PDB entry 8QPK | electron microscopy, 4.20 A resolution (low resolution: residue-level contacts below are approximate; hydrogen-bond / salt-bridge calls are withheld) | chains L and 6 of the 16 polymer chains in the assembly

== Chain L ==
Protein: U4/U6 small nuclear ribonucleoprotein Prp31
Organism: Homo sapiens
Reference sequence: Q8WWY3 (PRP31_HUMAN); residues 1-499 here = UniProt positions 1-499
Sequence (499 residues; each row starts with the number of its first residue):
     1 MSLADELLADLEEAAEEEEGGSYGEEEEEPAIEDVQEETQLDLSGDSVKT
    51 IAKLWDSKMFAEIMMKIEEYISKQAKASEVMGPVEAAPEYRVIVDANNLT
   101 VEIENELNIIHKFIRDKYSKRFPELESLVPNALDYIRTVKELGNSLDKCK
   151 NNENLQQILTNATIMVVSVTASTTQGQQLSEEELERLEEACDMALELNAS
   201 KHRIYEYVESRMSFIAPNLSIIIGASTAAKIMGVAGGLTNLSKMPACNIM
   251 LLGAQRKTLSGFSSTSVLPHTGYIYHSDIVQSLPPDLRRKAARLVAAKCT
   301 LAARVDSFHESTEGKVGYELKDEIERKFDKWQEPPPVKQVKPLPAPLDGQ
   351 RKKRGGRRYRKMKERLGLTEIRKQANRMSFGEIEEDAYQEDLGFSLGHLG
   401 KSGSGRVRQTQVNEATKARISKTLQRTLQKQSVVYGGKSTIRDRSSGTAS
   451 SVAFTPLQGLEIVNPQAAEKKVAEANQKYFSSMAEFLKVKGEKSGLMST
Unresolved in the structure: 1-340, 391-499
Swiss-Prot annotation at these positions:
  - motif: Arg-351 to Glu-364 (Nuclear localization signal (NLS))
  - site: Cys-247 (Interaction with U4 snRNA), His-270 (Interaction with U4 snRNA and U4atac snRNA), Arg-289 (Interaction with U4atac snRNA), Arg-293 (Interaction with U4 snRNA and U4atac snRNA), Lys-298 (Interaction with U4 snRNA and U4atac snRNA)
  - modified residue: Ser-379 (Phosphoserine), Ser-395 (Phosphoserine), Ser-432 (Phosphoserine), Lys-438 (N6-acetyllysine), Ser-439 (Phosphoserine), Thr-440 (Phosphothreonine), Ser-450 (Phosphoserine), Thr-455 (Phosphothreonine)
  - cross-link (Glycyl lysine isopeptide (Lys-Gly)): Lys-471 (interchain with G-Cter in SUMO2), Lys-478 (interchain with G-Cter in SUMO2)

== Chain 6 ==
Molecule: U6 snRNA
Organism: Homo sapiens
Sequence (106 nucleotides; row label = number of the first residue in the row):
     1 GUGCUCGCUUCGGCAGCACAUAUACUAAAAUUGGAACGAUACAGAGAAGA
    51 UUAGCAUGGCCCCUGCGCAAGGAUGACACGCAAAUUCGUGAAGCGUUCCA
   101 UAUUUU
Unresolved in the structure: 1-30, 37-39, 77-106

== Interface between chain L and chain 6 ==
Residue-residue contacts - 7 pairs, chain L then chain 6:
  Arg-351(L) / U51(6)
  Gly-355(L) / G54(6)
  Gly-355(L) / C55(6)
  Gly-356(L) / C55(6)
  Arg-357(L) / C55(6)
  Arg-357(L) / A56(6)
  Arg-360(L) / G54(6)
Other interface residues (no listed pair), chain L (8 interface residues in all): Gly-349, Arg-354, Arg-358
Other interface residues (no listed pair), chain 6 (8 interface residues in all): U52, A53, U57, G58

== Summary ==
The chain L/chain 6 interface involves 8 residues from each chain.
Chain L is U4/U6 small nuclear ribonucleoprotein Prp31 and chain 6 is U6 snRNA, both from Homo sapiens; the
structure, Cryo-EM Structure of Pre-B+5'ss Complex (core part), was determined by electron microscopy,
deposited together with 8QOZ, 8QP8, 8QP9, 8QPA, 8QPB and 8QPE.
